Entry 1QZ2 (X-ray diffraction, 3.00 A resolution); this record covers chains A and G of the 5 polymer chains in the assembly.

[Chain A]
Protein: FK506-binding protein 4
Organism: Homo sapiens
Notes: EC 5.2.1.8; fragment: FKBP52 C-terminal Domain
UniProt: Q02790 (FKBP4_HUMAN); residues 145-459 here correspond to UniProt positions 144-458 (UniProt number = residue number - 1)
Chain sequence (336 residues; row label = number of the first residue in the row; note: 140 numbers in that range are skipped by the numbering (no residue carries them; nothing is unmodelled there); numbers below 1 keep their minus sign (Met-16 is residue -16)):
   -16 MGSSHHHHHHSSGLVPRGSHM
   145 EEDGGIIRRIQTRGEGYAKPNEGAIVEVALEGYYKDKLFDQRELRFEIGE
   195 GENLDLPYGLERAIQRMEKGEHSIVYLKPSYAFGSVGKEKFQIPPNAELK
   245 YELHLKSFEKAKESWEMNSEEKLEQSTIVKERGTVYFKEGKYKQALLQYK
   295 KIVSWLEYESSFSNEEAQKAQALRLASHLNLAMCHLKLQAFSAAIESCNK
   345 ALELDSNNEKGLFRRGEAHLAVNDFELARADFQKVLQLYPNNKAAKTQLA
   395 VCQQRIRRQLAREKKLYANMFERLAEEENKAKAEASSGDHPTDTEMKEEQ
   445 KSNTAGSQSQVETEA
Not modelled in the structure: -16 to 0, 426-459
Differences from the reference sequence: cloning artifact (-16 to 4)
From the paper describing this entry:
  - binding site for 5-mer peptide from Heat shock protein HSP 90 (chain G): Lys282, Asn324, Met327, Lys354, Arg358
  - specificity-determining residues: Gln333, Phe335, Ala365 (proposed by the authors, not directly observed)

[Chain G]
Protein: 5-mer peptide from Heat shock protein HSP 90
UniProt: P08238 (HS90B_HUMAN); residues 1-5 here correspond to UniProt positions 719-723 (UniProt number = residue number + 718)
Chain sequence (5 residues; each row starts with the number of its first residue):
     1 MEEVD

[Chain A / chain G interface]
Pairs across the interface (6; chain A residue first):
  Lys282(A) with Met1(G), hydrogen bond (side chain-backbone)
  Asn324(A) with Glu2(G), hydrogen bond
  Met327(A) with Glu2(G)
  Lys354(A) with Glu2(G), salt bridge
  Arg358(A) with Glu2(G), salt bridge
  Lys387(A) with Asp5(G)
Interface residues without a listed pair, chain G (4 interface residues in all): Glu3
Interface features reported in the paper:
  - specific contacts: Lys282(A)-Met1(G) (hydrogen bond), Lys354(A)-Glu2(G) (hydrogen bond), Arg358(A)-Glu2(G) (hydrogen bond)
  - interface residues, chain A: Lys282(A), Asn324(A), Met327(A), Lys354(A), Arg358(A)

[Summary]
6 residues of chain A and 4 residues of chain G are in contact; the contacts include 2 hydrogen bonds and 2
salt bridges. Among the polar pairs are Lys354(A)-Glu2(G), Arg358(A)-Glu2(G) and Lys282(A)-Met1(G). The
authors report hydrogen bonds between Lys282(A) and Met1(G), Lys354(A) and Glu2(G) and Arg358(A) and Glu2(G).
The paper reports a binding site for 5-mer peptide from Heat shock protein HSP 90 (chain G) at Lys282(A),
Asn324(A) and Met327(A) among others; interface residues Lys282(A), Asn324(A) and Met327(A) among others.
Chain A is FK506-binding protein 4 (Homo sapiens) and chain G is a 5-mer peptide from Heat shock protein HSP
90; the structure, Crystal Structure of FKBP52 C-terminal Domain complex with the C-terminal peptide MEEVD of
Hsp90, was determined by X-ray diffraction, deposited together with 1P5Q and 1Q1C.
